PDB entry 1D2V | X-ray diffraction, 1.75 A resolution | chains C and D of the 4 polymer chains in the assembly

# Chain C (and D)
Name: Myeloperoxidase
Organism: Homo sapiens
Notes: EC 1.11.1.7; fragment: heavy chain; chain D of this document is another copy of the same molecule, construct and numbering; everything in this record applies to it too
UniProt: P05164 (PERM_HUMAN); residues 113-578 here correspond to UniProt positions 279-744 (UniProt number = residue number + 166)
Sequence (466 residues; each row starts with the number of its first residue):
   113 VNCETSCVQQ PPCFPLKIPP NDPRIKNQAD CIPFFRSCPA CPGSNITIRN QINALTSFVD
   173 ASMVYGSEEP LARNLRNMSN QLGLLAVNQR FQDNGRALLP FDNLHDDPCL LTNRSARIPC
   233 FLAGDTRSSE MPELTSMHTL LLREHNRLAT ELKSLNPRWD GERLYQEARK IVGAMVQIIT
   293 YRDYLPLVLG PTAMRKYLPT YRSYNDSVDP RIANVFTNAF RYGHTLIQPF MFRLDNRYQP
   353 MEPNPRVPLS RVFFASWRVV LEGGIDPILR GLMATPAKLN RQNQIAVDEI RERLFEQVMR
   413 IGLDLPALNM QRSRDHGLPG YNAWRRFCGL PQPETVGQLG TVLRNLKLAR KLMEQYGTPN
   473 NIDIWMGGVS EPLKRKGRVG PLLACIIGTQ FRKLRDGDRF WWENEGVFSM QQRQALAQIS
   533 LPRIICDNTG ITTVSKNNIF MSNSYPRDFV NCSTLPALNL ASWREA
Construct notes: modified residue (150)
Modified positions: Cys-150 (s-hydroxycysteine; CSO)
Disulfides: Cys-115/Cys-125, Cys-119/Cys-143, Cys-221/Cys-232, Cys-440/Cys-497, Cys-538/Cys-564
Glycans and other covalent adducts: N-acetylglucosamine (NAG) linked to Asn-189, Asn-225; heme (HEM) linked to Glu-242, Met-243; glycan linked to Asn-317
Ion coordination: Ca2+: Thr-168, Phe-170, Asp-172, Ser-174 (shared with 1 residue of chain A); heme Fe near His-336 (its only coordinating residue here)
Ligand contacts: heme (HEM): Arg-239, Tyr-296, Thr-329, Phe-332, Arg-333, Tyr-334, Gly-335, His-336, Ile-339, Phe-365, Leu-406, Phe-407, Leu-417, Leu-420, Arg-424
Swiss-Prot annotation at these positions:
  - binding site (Ca(2+)): Thr-168, Phe-170, Asp-172, Ser-174
  - binding site (heme b): Glu-242, Met-243, His-336
  - site: Arg-239 (Transition state stabilizer)
  - modified residue: Cys-150 (Cysteine sulfenic acid (-SOH))
  - glycosylation (N-linked (GlcNAc...) asparagine): Asn-157, Asn-189, Asn-225, Asn-317, Asn-563

# Interface between chain C and chain D
Cross-chain cystine bridges: Cys-153(C)/Cys-153(D)
Residue-residue contacts (9):
  Ala-152(C) / Ile-158(D)
  Ala-152(C) / Thr-159(D)
  Cys-153(C) / Cys-153(D)  disulfide
  Thr-159(C) / Ala-152(D)
  Ile-160(C) / Arg-323(D)
  Ile-164(C) / Ile-158(D)  hydrophobic
  Ser-319(C) / Arg-438(D)  hydrogen bond
  Arg-323(C) / Ile-160(D)
  Arg-438(C) / Ser-319(D)  hydrogen bond
Other interface residues (no listed pair), chain C (11 interface residues in all): Ser-156, Ile-158, Asp-318
Other interface residues (no listed pair), chain D (10 interface residues in all): Ser-156, Ile-164

# In short
11 residues of chain C and 10 residues of chain D are in contact; the contacts include 1 disulfide bond and 2
hydrogen bonds. Its one hydrogen-bonded contact is Ser-319(C)/Arg-438(D). Covalently linked heme: at
Glu-242(C). Covalently linked N-acetylglucosamine: at Asn-189(C) and Asn-225(C).
Chain C and chain D are both Myeloperoxidase (Homo sapiens); the structure, Crystal structure of bromide-bound
human myeloperoxidase isoform C at ph 5.5, was determined by X-ray diffraction together with 1CXP from the
same study.
